PDB entry 7SPK | electron microscopy, 3.90 A resolution | chains EF6 and EF7 of the 32 polymer chains in the assembly

Chain EF6 (and EF7):
Name: TraB
From: Salmonella typhi
Notes: chain EF7 of this document is another copy of the same molecule, construct and numbering; everything in this record applies to it too
Reference sequence: Q8KNL7 (Q8KNL7_SALTI); residues 1-453 here = UniProt positions 1-453
Sequence (453 residues; numbered 1 to 453; the number before each row is that of its first residue):
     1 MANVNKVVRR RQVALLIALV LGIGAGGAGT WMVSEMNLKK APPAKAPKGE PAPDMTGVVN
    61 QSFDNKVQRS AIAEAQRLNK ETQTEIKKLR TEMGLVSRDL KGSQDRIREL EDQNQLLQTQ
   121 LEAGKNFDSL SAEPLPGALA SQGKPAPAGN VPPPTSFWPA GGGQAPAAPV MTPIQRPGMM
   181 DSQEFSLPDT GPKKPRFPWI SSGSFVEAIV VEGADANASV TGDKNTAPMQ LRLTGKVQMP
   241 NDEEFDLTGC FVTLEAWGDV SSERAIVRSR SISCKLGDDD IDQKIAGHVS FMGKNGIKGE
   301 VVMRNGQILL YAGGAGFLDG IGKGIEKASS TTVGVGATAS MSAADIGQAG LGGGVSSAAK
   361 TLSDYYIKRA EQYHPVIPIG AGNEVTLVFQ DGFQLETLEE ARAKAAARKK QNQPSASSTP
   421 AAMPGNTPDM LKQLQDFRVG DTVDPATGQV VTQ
Disordered / not traced: 1-193, 332-354, 414-453
Disulfides: Cys250-Cys274

Chain EF6 / chain EF7 interface:
Contacting residue pairs (61; chain EF6 residue first):
  Glu212(EF6) with Ser290(EF7); Gly293(EF7)
  Gly213(EF6) with Gly293(EF7), hydrogen bond (backbone-backbone); Lys294(EF7); Asn295(EF7), hydrogen bond (backbone-backbone)
  Ala214(EF6) with Lys294(EF7); Asn295(EF7)
  Asp215(EF6) with Ser262(EF7); Arg264(EF7); Lys294(EF7), salt bridge
  Ala227(EF6) with Asn295(EF7)
  Pro228(EF6) with Asn295(EF7)
  Arg232(EF6) with Pro240(EF7); Asp242(EF7), salt bridge
  Thr248(EF6) with Asn241(EF7), hydrogen bond (backbone-side chain)
  Gly249(EF6) with Pro240(EF7); Asn241(EF7), hydrogen bond (backbone-side chain)
  Cys250(EF6) with Asn241(EF7)
  Phe251(EF6) with Gly203(EF7); Phe205(EF7), hydrophobic; Met239(EF7); Pro240(EF7), hydrophobic
  Thr253(EF6) with Gly203(EF7); Gln390(EF7)
  Arg270(EF6) with Gln390(EF7)
  Ser273(EF6) with Ser201(EF7), hydrogen bond; Ser202(EF7), hydrogen bond (side chain-backbone); Pro240(EF7)
  Cys274(EF6) with Asn241(EF7), hydrogen bond
  Lys275(EF6) with Trp199(EF7), hydrogen bond (side chain-backbone); Ser201(EF7); Asn241(EF7); Glu243(EF7)
  Leu276(EF6) with Asn241(EF7)
  Gly277(EF6) with Glu243(EF7)
  Asp280(EF6) with Trp199(EF7)
  Asp282(EF6) with Ser202(EF7), hydrogen bond
  Arg304(EF6) with Ser261(EF7)
  Ser329(EF6) with Lys327(EF7)
  Ser330(EF6) with Ser329(EF7), hydrogen bond (side chain-backbone); Ser330(EF7), hydrogen bond (side chain-backbone)
  Thr331(EF6) with Thr331(EF7)
  Val355(EF6) with Gly316(EF7); Phe317(EF7), hydrophobic; Gly320(EF7)
  Ser357(EF6) with Asp319(EF7)
  Ala358(EF6) with Gly313(EF7); Gly316(EF7); Phe317(EF7)
  Leu362(EF6) with Gly313(EF7)
  Tyr365(EF6) with Asn305(EF7), hydrogen bond; Leu309(EF7), hydrophobic
  Tyr366(EF6) with Leu309(EF7)
  Arg369(EF6) with Met303(EF7)
  Gln372(EF6) with Val220(EF7)
  Tyr373(EF6) with Val260(EF7), hydrophobic; Ser261(EF7)
  His374(EF6) with Ser261(EF7), hydrogen bond (backbone-side chain)
  Val376(EF6) with Ser261(EF7)
  Ile379(EF6) with Lys294(EF7), hydrogen bond (backbone-side chain)
  Leu398(EF6) with Trp199(EF7), hydrophobic
Also at the interface, not in a pair above, chain EF6 (44 interface residues in all): Gln230, Glu326, Lys327, Ser356, Thr361, Gly380, Ala381
Also at the interface, not in a pair above, chain EF7 (40 interface residues in all): Ile200, Ser204, Gln238, Asp259, Glu263, His288, Ala312, Ile367

In short:
44 residues of chain EF6 face 40 of chain EF7 across their interface, with 14 hydrogen bonds and 2 salt
bridges. Polar contacts include Asp215(EF6)-Lys294(EF7), Arg232(EF6)-Asp242(EF7) and Thr248(EF6)-Asn241(EF7).
Both chains are TraB (Salmonella typhi). Entry 7SPK (Models for C16 reconstruction of Outer Membrane Core
Complex (OMCC) of Type IV Secretion System (T4SS) ...) was determined by electron microscopy (same publication
as 7SPB, 7SPC, 7SPI and 7SPJ).
